Entry 7MKN (electron microscopy, 3.30 A resolution); this record covers chains D and R of the 9 polymer chains in the assembly.

[Chain D]
Protein: DNA-directed RNA polymerase subunit beta'
Organism: Escherichia coli (strain K12)
Notes: EC 2.7.7.6
Reference sequence: A0A6D2WUT6 (A0A6D2WUT6_ECOLI); residue numbers follow UniProt; this construct covers 14-1376
Amino-acid sequence (1363 residues; numbered 14 to 1376; the number before each row is that of its first residue):
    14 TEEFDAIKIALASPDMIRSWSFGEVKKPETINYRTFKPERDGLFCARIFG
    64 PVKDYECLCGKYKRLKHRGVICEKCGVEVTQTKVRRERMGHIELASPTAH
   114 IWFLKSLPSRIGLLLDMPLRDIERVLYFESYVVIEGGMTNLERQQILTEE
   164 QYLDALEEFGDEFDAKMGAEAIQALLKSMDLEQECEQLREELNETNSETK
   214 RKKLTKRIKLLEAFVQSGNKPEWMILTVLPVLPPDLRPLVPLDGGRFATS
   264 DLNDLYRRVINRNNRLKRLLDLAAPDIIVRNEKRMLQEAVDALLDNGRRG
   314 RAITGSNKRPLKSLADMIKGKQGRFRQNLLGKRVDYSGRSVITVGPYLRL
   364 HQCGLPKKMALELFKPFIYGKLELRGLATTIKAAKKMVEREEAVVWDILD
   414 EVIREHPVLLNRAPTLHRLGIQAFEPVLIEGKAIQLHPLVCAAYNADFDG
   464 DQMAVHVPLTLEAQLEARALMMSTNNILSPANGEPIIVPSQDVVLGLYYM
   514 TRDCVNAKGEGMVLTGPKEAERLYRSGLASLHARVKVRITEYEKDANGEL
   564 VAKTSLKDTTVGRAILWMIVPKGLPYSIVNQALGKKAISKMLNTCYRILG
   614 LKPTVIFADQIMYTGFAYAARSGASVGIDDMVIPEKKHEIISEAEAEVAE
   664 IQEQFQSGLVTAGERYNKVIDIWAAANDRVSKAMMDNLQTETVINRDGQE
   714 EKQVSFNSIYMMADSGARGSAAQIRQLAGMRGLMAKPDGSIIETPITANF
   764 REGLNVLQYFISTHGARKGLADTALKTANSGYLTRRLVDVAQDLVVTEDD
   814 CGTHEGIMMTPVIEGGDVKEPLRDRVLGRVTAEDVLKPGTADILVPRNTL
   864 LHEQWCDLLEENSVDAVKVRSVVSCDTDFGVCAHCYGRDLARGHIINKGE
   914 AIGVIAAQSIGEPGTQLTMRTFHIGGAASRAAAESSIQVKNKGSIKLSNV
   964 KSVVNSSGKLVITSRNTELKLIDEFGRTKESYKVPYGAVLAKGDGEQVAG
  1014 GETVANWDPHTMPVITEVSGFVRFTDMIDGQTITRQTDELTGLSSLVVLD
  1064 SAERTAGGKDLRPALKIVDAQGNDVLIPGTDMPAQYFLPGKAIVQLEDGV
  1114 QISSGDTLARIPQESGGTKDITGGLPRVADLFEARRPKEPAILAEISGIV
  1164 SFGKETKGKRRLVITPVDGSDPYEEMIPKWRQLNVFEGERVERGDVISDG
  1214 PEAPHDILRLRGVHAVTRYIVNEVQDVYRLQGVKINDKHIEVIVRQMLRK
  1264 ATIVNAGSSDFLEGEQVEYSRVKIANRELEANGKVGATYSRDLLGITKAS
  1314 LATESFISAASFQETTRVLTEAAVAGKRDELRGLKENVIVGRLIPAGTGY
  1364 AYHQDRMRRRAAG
Not modelled in the structure: 932-945, 1126-1134
Metal / ion sites: Zn2+ site 1: Cys70, Cys72, Cys85, Cys88; Mg2+: Asp462, Asp464 (shared with A20(R) of chain R); Zn2+ site 2: Cys814, Cys888, Cys895, Cys898
Ligand contacts: CMPcPP (2TM; 5'-O-[(S)-hydroxy{[(S)-hydroxy(phosphonooxy)phosphoryl]methyl}phosphoryl]cytidine): Arg425, Pro427, Asn458, Asp460, Asp462, Arg731

[Chain R]
Molecule: 11-nt RNA strand
Organism: Escherichia coli K-12
Sequence (11 nucleotides; row label = number of the first residue in the row):
    10 GCGGAGAGGUA
Metal / ion sites: Mg2+: A20 (shared with Asp462(D), Asp464(D) of chain D)

[Interface between chain D and chain R]
Pairs across the interface - 9 pairs, chain D then chain R:
  Val253(D) - C11(R)  base contact
  Leu255(D) - G10(R)  base contact
  Ala261(D) - C11(R)  base contact
  Asn320(D) - A14(R)  sugar contact
  Arg322(D) - A14(R)  hydrogen bond to the phosphate
  Arg322(D) - G15(R)  salt bridge to the phosphate
  Arg425(D) - A20(R)  hydrogen bond to the sugar
  Asp462(D) - A20(R)  phosphate contact
  Asp464(D) - A20(R)  hydrogen bond to the sugar
Other interface residues (no listed pair), chain D (11 interface residues in all): Lys325, Pro427, Gly463
Other interface residues (no listed pair), chain R (7 interface residues in all): G13, U19

[In short]
The interface between chain D and chain R involves 11 residues on one side and 7 on the other; the contacts
include 3 hydrogen bonds and 1 salt bridge. Among the polar pairs are Arg425(D)-A20(R), Asp464(D)-A20(R) and
Arg322(D)-A14(R). Chain D binds CMPcPP.
Here chain D is DNA-directed RNA polymerase subunit beta' (Escherichia coli (strain K12)) and chain R is an
11-nt RNA strand (Escherichia coli K-12). Entry 7MKN (Escherichia coli RNA polymerase and RapA elongation
complex) was determined by electron microscopy, deposited together with 7MKP, 7MKO and 7MKQ.
